PDB entry 8K0K | X-ray diffraction, 3.00 A resolution | chains B and C of the 10 polymer chains in the assembly

Chain B:
Name: Csy2
Source organism: Vibrio phage ICP1_2011_A
UniProtKB: M1QWL5 (M1QWL5_9CAUD); residue numbers follow UniProt; this construct covers 1-248
Amino-acid sequence (248 residues; numbered 1 to 248; the number before each row is that of its first residue):
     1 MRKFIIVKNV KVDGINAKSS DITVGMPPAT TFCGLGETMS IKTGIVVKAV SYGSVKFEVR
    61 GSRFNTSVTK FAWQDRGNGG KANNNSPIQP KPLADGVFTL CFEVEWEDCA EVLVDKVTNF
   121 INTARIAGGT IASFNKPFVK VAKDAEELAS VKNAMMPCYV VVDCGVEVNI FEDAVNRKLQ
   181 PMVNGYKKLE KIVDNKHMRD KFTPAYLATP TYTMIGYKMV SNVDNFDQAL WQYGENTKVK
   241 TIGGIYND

Chain C:
Name: Csy3
Source organism: Vibrio phage ICP1_2011_A
UniProtKB: M1Q7R8 (M1Q7R8_9CAUD); numbering as in UniProt (aligned over 1-306)
Amino-acid sequence (306 residues; each row starts with the number of its first residue):
     1 MTKLKAPAVL AYSRKINPTN ALMFAVNWSD RDNTTAVMVG TKTVAGTQSV RGNPNDADKG
    61 NIQTVNFANL PHNKNTLLVK YNVKFVGDVF KAELGGGEYS NTLQTALENT DFGTLAYRYV
   121 YNIAAGRTLW RNRVGAESIE TVITVNDQTF TFSDLLVNEF DEDVDVAEIA DMVAGVLSGE
   181 GFVTLKVEHY MLLGEGSEVF PSQEFVENSK LSKQLFDLNG QAAMHDQKIG NAIRTIDTWY
   241 EDATTPIAVE PYGSVVRNGV AYRAGNKTDL FTLMDGAVNG KSLTEEDQMF VTANLIRGGV
   301 FGGGKD
Unresolved in the structure: 1, 306

How chain B and chain C interact:
Residue-residue contacts (74):
  Asp-13(B) / Thr-19(C)
  Asp-13(B) / Asn-20(C)  hydrogen bond (side chain-backbone)
  Asp-13(B) / Asp-226(C)
  Lys-56(B) / Asn-219(C)
  Glu-58(B) / Asp-217(C)
  Glu-58(B) / Leu-218(C)
  Glu-58(B) / Asn-219(C)  hydrogen bond (side chain-backbone)
  Arg-60(B) / Asn-20(C)  hydrogen bond
  Arg-60(B) / Phe-216(C)
  Arg-60(B) / His-225(C)
  Arg-60(B) / Asp-226(C)  salt bridge
  Arg-60(B) / Gln-227(C)  hydrogen bond
  Gly-61(B) / Val-206(C)
  Gly-61(B) / Gln-214(C)  hydrogen bond (backbone-side chain)
  Ser-62(B) / Val-206(C)
  Ser-62(B) / Asn-208(C)
  Ser-62(B) / Gln-214(C)
  Asn-65(B) / Val-206(C)
  Asn-65(B) / Glu-207(C)
  Thr-66(B) / Val-206(C)
  Ser-67(B) / Glu-204(C)  hydrogen bond
  Ser-67(B) / Phe-205(C)
  Ser-67(B) / Val-206(C)
  Val-68(B) / Phe-205(C)  hydrogen bond (backbone-backbone)
  Trp-73(B) / Pro-251(C)
  Gln-74(B) / Phe-271(C)
  Gln-74(B) / Arg-297(C)
  Gln-74(B) / Gly-299(C)
  Gln-74(B) / Val-300(C)  hydrogen bond (side chain-backbone)
  Gln-74(B) / Phe-301(C)
  Gln-74(B) / Gly-302(C)
  Asp-75(B) / Tyr-252(C)  hydrogen bond (backbone-side chain)
  Asp-75(B) / Phe-271(C)
  Asp-75(B) / Val-300(C)
  Asp-75(B) / Phe-301(C)
  Asp-75(B) / Gly-302(C)  hydrogen bond (side chain-backbone)
  Arg-76(B) / Ala-6(C)
  Arg-76(B) / Tyr-99(C)
  Arg-76(B) / Tyr-252(C)
  Arg-76(B) / Phe-271(C)
  Arg-76(B) / Met-274(C)
  Arg-76(B) / Asp-275(C)  salt bridge
  Arg-76(B) / Gly-302(C)  hydrogen bond (backbone-backbone)
  Arg-76(B) / Gly-303(C)
  Gly-77(B) / Tyr-252(C)  hydrogen bond (backbone-side chain)
  Asn-78(B) / Tyr-252(C)  hydrogen bond (backbone-side chain)
  Gly-79(B) / Tyr-252(C)
  Gly-79(B) / Ala-264(C)
  Ala-82(B) / Tyr-252(C)  hydrophobic
  Ala-82(B) / Ser-254(C)
  Ala-82(B) / Val-256(C)
  Ala-82(B) / Ala-261(C)
  Asn-83(B) / Gly-259(C)
  Asn-83(B) / Val-260(C)
  Asn-84(B) / Val-256(C)
  Asn-85(B) / Val-256(C)
  Leu-93(B) / Gln-227(C)
  Asp-95(B) / Asn-20(C)  hydrogen bond
  Asp-95(B) / Phe-216(C)
  Asp-95(B) / Leu-218(C)
  Asn-122(B) / Lys-84(C)  hydrogen bond (backbone-side chain)
  Asn-122(B) / Phe-182(C)
  Arg-125(B) / Arg-14(C)
  Arg-125(B) / Asn-17(C)  hydrogen bond
  Thr-130(B) / Arg-14(C)
  Thr-130(B) / Asn-17(C)
  Ile-131(B) / Lys-84(C)
  Ala-132(B) / Thr-19(C)
  Ala-132(B) / Asn-82(C)
  Lys-196(B) / Lys-305(C)
  His-197(B) / Ala-8(C)
  His-197(B) / Lys-305(C)
  Met-198(B) / Leu-94(C)
  Arg-199(B) / Leu-94(C)
Interface residues without a listed pair, chain B (35 interface residues in all): Gly-14, Lys-70, Ala-72
Interface residues without a listed pair, chain C (45 interface residues in all): Pro-18, Glu-93, Glu-250

Overview:
Chain B and chain C form an interface of 35 and 45 residues respectively, with 16 hydrogen bonds and 2 salt
bridges. Polar contacts include Arg-60(B)/Asp-226(C), Arg-76(B)/Asp-275(C) and Asp-13(B)/Asn-20(C).
Chain B is Csy2 and chain C is Csy3, both from Vibrio phage ICP1_2011_A; the structure, Crystal structure of
Csy complex, was determined by X-ray diffraction, deposited together with 8K28, 8K0H and 8K0J.
